4E0C - chains A and B; structure by X-ray diffraction, 1.80 A resolution.

[Chain A (and B)]
Molecule: Transaldolase
Source organism: Francisella tularensis subsp. tularensis
Notes: EC 2.2.1.2; fragment: Transaldolase (TalA); chain B of this document is another copy of the same molecule, construct and numbering; everything in this record applies to it too
UniProt: Q5NFX0 (Q5NFX0_FRATT); numbering as in UniProt (aligned over 1-321)
Amino-acid sequence (345 residues; row label = number of the first residue in the row; numbers below 1 keep their minus sign (Met-23 is residue -23)):
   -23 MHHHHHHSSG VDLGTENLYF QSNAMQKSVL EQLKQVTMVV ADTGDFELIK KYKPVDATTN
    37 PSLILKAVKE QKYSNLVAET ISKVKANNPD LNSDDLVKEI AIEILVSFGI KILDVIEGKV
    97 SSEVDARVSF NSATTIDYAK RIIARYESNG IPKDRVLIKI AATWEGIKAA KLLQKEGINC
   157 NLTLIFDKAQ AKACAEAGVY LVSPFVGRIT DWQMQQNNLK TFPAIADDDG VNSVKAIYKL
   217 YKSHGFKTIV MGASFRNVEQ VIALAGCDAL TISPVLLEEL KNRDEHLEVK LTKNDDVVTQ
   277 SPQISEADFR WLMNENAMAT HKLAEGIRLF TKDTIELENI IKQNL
Disordered / not traced: -23 to 0, 270-277 (chain B: -23 to 1, 269-278)
Differences from the reference sequence: expression tag (-23 to 0)
Reported in the primary citation:
  - catalytic residues: Lys135, Thr159 (proposed by the authors, not directly observed)

[Interface between chain A and chain B]
Contacting residue pairs (32; chain A residue first):
  Ala102(A) - Trp287(B)
  Arg103(A) - Trp287(B)
  Phe106(A) - Ala283(B)
  Phe106(A) - Arg286(B)
  Phe106(A) - Trp287(B)  hydrophobic
  Phe106(A) - Asn290(B)
  Glu141(A) - Arg286(B)  salt bridge
  Ala283(A) - Phe106(B)
  Arg286(A) - Phe106(B)
  Arg286(A) - Glu141(B)  salt bridge
  Arg286(A) - Arg286(B)
  Trp287(A) - Ala102(B)
  Trp287(A) - Arg103(B)
  Trp287(A) - Phe106(B)  hydrophobic
  Trp287(A) - Ile303(B)  hydrophobic
  Trp287(A) - Thr307(B)
  Asn290(A) - Phe106(B)
  Asn290(A) - Ala300(B)  hydrogen bond (side chain-backbone)
  Asn290(A) - Ile303(B)
  Asn290(A) - Arg304(B)  hydrogen bond (backbone-side chain)
  Glu291(A) - Arg304(B)
  Ala293(A) - Arg304(B)
  Thr296(A) - Thr296(B)
  Thr296(A) - Ala300(B)
  Ala300(A) - Asn290(B)  hydrogen bond (backbone-side chain)
  Ala300(A) - Thr296(B)
  Ile303(A) - Trp287(B)  hydrophobic
  Ile303(A) - Asn290(B)
  Arg304(A) - Asn290(B)  hydrogen bond (side chain-backbone)
  Arg304(A) - Glu291(B)
  Arg304(A) - Ala293(B)
  Thr307(A) - Trp287(B)
Also at the interface, not in a pair above, chain A (18 interface residues in all): Asn107, Glu282, His297
Also at the interface, not in a pair above, chain B (18 interface residues in all): Asn107, Trp188, Glu282

[In short]
Chain A and chain B each contribute 18 residues to their interface; the contacts include 4 hydrogen bonds and
2 salt bridges. Polar pairs include Glu141(A)-Arg286(B), Asn290(A)-Ala300(B) and Asn290(A)-Arg304(B). From the
paper: catalytic residues Lys135(A) and Thr159(A).
Both chains are Transaldolase (Francisella tularensis subsp. tularensis). Entry 4E0C (1.8 Angstrom Resolution
Crystal Structure of Transaldolase from Francisella tularensis (phosphate-free)) was determined by X-ray
diffraction, deposited together with 3TNO, 3TK7, 3TKF and 3TE9.
